PDB entry 3KRA | X-ray diffraction, 1.90 A resolution | chains B and D of the 4 polymer chains in the assembly

Chain B:
Protein: Geranyl diphosphate synthase small subunit
From: Mentha x piperita
Notes: EC 2.5.1.1
Reference sequence: Q9SBR4 (Q9SBR4_MENPI); residues 2-266 here correspond to UniProt positions 49-313 (UniProt number = residue number + 47)
Amino-acid sequence (274 residues; numbered 1 to 274; the number before each row is that of its first residue):
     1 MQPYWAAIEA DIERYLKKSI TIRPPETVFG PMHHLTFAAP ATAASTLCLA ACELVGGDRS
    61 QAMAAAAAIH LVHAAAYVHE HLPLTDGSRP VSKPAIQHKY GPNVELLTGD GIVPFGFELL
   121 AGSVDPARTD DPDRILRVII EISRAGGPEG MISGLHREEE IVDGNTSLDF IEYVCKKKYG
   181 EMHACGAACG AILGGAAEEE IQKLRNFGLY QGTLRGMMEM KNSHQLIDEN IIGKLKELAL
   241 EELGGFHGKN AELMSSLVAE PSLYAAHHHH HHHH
Disordered / not traced: 260-274
Sequence notes: expression tag (1, 267-274)

Chain D:
Protein: Geranyl diphosphate synthase large subunit
From: Mentha x piperita
Notes: EC 2.5.1.1
Reference sequence: Q9SBR3 (Q9SBR3_MENPI); residues 2-295 here correspond to UniProt positions 84-377 (UniProt number = residue number + 82)
Amino-acid sequence (295 residues; each row starts with the number of its first residue):
     1 MFDFDGYMLR KAKSVNKALE AAVQMKEPLK IHESMRYSLL AGGKRVRPML CIAACELVGG
    61 DESTAMPAAC AVEMIHTMSL MHDDLPCMDN DDLRRGKPTN HMAFGESVAV LAGDALLSFA
   121 FEHVAAATKG APPERIVRVL GELAVSIGSE GLVAGQVVDV CSEGMAEVGL DHLEFIHHHK
   181 TAALLQGSVV LGAILGGGKE EEVAKLRKFA NCIGLLFQVV DDILDVTKSS KELGKTAGKD
   241 LVADKTTYPK LIGVEKSKEF ADRLNREAQE QLLHFHPHRA APLIALANYI AYRDN
Disordered / not traced: 228-245
Sequence notes: expression tag (1)
Ion coordination: Mg2+: Asp89, Asp91
Reported in the primary citation:
  - mutagenesis - D83A/D84A/D89A, R293DEL/D294DEL/N295DEL: abolished catalytic activity

Interface between chain B and chain D:
Residue-residue contacts (13):
  Arg157(B) - Glu27(D)  salt bridge
  Arg157(B) - Leu29(D)
  Ser167(B) - Glu33(D)  hydrogen bond
  Asp169(B) - Met25(D)
  Asp169(B) - Arg36(D)  salt bridge
  Phe170(B) - Met25(D)  hydrophobic
  Phe170(B) - Leu29(D)  hydrophobic
  Phe170(B) - Glu33(D)
  Tyr173(B) - Met25(D)
  Tyr173(B) - Glu27(D)
  Tyr173(B) - Leu29(D)  hydrophobic
  Lys234(B) - Glu20(D)  salt bridge
  Glu237(B) - Lys17(D)  salt bridge
Other interface residues (no listed pair), chain B (8 interface residues in all): Lys176
Other interface residues (no listed pair), chain D (8 interface residues in all): Lys26

Overview:
The chain B/chain D interface involves 8 residues from each chain, with 1 hydrogen bond and 4 salt bridges.
Polar contacts include Arg157(B)-Glu27(D), Asp169(B)-Arg36(D) and Lys234(B)-Glu20(D). The Mg2+ site is built
by Asp89(D) and Asp91(D). From the paper: D83A/D84A/D89A and R293DEL/D294DEL/N295DEL of chain D abolish
catalytic activity.
Here chain B is Geranyl diphosphate synthase small subunit and chain D is Geranyl diphosphate synthase large
subunit, both from Mentha x piperita. Entry 3KRA (Mint heterotetrameric geranyl pyrophosphate synthase in
complex with magnesium) was determined by X-ray diffraction (same publication as 3KRC, 3KRF, 3KRO and 3KRP).
